Entry 3E26 (X-ray diffraction, 2.50 A resolution); this record covers chain A.

# Chain A
Name: Putative uncharacterized protein
Source organism: Mycobacterium tuberculosis
Notes: EC 2.4.1.-
UniProtKB: O05309 (O05309_MYCTU); residue numbers follow UniProt; this construct covers 1-324
Chain sequence (337 residues; each row starts with the number of its first residue):
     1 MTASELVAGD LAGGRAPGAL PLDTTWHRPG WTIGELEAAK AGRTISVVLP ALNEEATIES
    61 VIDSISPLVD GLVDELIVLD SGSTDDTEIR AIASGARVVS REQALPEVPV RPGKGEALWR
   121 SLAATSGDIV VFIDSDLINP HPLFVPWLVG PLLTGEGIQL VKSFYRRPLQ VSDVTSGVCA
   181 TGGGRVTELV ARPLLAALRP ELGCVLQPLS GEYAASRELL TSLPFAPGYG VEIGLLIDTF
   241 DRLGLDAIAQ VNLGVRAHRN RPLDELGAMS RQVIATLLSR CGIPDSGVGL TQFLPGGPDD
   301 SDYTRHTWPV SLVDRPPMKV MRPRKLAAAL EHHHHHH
Not modelled in the structure: 1-22, 167-184, 294-302, 324-337
Differences from the reference sequence: expression tag (325-337)
From the paper describing this entry:
  - self-association interface (contacts with another copy of this molecule); pairs are residue here / residue on that copy: Leu189-Leu266 (hydrophobic contact), Val190-Val190, Arg192-Thr291, Pro193-Ile274 (hydrophobic contact), Ala197-Arg271, Pro200-Val288, Pro200-Ser286, Leu206-Phe293, Ser270-Leu189, Ile283-Ile283, Ser286-Ala197, Ser286-Ala196
  - specificity-determining residues: Leu209, Ser210 (proposed by the authors, not directly observed)
  - catalytic residues: Lys114, Asp134, Glu232 (proposed by the authors, not directly observed)

# Summary
The paper reports catalytic residues Lys114, Asp134 and Glu232; specificity determinants Leu209 and Ser210.
Chain A is Putative uncharacterized protein (Mycobacterium tuberculosis); the structure, Crystal structure of
M. tuberculosis glucosyl-3-phosphoglycerate synthase, was determined by X-ray diffraction, deposited together
with 3E25.
